PDB entry 9FF4 | X-ray diffraction, 2.80 A resolution | chains B and D of the 12 polymer chains in the assembly

# Chain B (and D)
Molecule: HTH-type transcriptional regulator Hpr
Source organism: Geobacillus kaustophilus
Notes: chain D of this document is another copy of the same molecule, construct and numbering; everything in this record applies to it too
UniProt: Q5L293 (HPR_GEOKA); numbering as in UniProt (aligned over 1-201)
Sequence (207 residues; each row starts with the number of its first residue):
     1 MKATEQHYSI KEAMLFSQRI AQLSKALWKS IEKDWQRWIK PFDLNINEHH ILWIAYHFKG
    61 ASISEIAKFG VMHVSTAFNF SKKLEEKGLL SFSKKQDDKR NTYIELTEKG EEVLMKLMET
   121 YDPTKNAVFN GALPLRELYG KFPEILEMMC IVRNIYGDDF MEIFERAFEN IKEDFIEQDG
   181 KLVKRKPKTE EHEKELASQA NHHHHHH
Unresolved in the structure: 1-6, 185-207
Construct notes: expression tag (202-207)

# Chain B / chain D interface
Residue-residue contacts (10):
  Leu138(B) - Cys150(D)
  Tyr139(B) - Leu146(D)  hydrophobic
  Tyr139(B) - Cys150(D)  hydrophobic
  Lys141(B) - Glu144(D)  salt bridge
  Glu144(B) - Lys141(D)  salt bridge
  Glu144(B) - Glu144(D)
  Leu146(B) - Tyr139(D)  hydrophobic
  Leu146(B) - Lys141(D)
  Cys150(B) - Leu138(D)
  Cys150(B) - Tyr139(D)  hydrophobic

# Overview
The chain B/chain D interface involves 6 residues from each chain; the contacts include 2 salt bridges. Its
one salt-bridged contact is Lys141(B)-Glu144(D).
Both chains are HTH-type transcriptional regulator Hpr (Geobacillus kaustophilus). Entry 9FF4 (The structure
of G.kaustophilus T-1 ScoC-17bp dsDNA complex) was determined by X-ray diffraction.
